2IVD - chain A; structure by X-ray diffraction, 2.30 A resolution.

# Chain A
Name: Protoporphyrinogen oxidase
Organism: Myxococcus xanthus
Notes: EC 1.3.3.4
UniProt: P56601 (PPOX_MYXXA); residue numbers follow UniProt; this construct covers 4-471
Chain sequence (478 residues; each row starts with the number of its first residue; numbers below 1 keep their minus sign (Met-6 is residue -6)):
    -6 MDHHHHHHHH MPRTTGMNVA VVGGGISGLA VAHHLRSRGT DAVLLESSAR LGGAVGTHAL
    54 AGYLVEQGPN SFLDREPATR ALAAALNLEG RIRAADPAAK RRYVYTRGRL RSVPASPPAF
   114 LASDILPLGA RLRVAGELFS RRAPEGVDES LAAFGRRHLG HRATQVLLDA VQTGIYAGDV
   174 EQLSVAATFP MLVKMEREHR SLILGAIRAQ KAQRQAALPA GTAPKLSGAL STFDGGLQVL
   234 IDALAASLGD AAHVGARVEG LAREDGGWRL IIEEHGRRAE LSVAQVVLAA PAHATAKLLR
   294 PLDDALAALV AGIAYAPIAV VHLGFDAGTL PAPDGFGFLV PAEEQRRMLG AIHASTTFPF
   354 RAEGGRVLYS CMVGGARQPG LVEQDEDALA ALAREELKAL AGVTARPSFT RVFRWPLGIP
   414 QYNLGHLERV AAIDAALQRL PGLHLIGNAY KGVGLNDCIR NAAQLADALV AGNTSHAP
Not modelled in the structure: -6 to 9, 210-213, 258-259, 465-471
UniProt features mapped onto this chain:
  - binding site (FAD): Gly16 to Gly21, Glu39, Ser40, Ala47, Gly61 to Ser64, Val251, Trp408, Val446 to Leu448
Small-molecule neighbours:
  - ACJ (5-[2-chloro-4-(trifluoromethyl)phenoxy]-2-nitrobenzoic acid): Arg95, Thr166, Gly167, Ile168, Tyr169, Ala170, Ile311, Phe329, Gly330, Phe331, Leu332, Leu342, Gly343, Ala344, Ile345, Met365, Ile412
  - FAD (flavin-adenine dinucleotide): Val15, Gly16, Gly17, Gly18, Ile19, Ser20, Gly21, Leu38, Glu39, Ser40, Ser41, Gly45, Gly46, Ala47, Val48, Gly61, Pro62, Asn63, Ser64, Ala249, Arg250, Val251, Ala282, Ala283, Pro284, Ala287, Leu291, Ile311, Trp408, Gly411, Ile412, Gly440, Asn441, Val446, Gly447, Leu448, Cys451
From the paper describing this entry:
  - binding site for ACJ: Arg95, Val164, Gly167, Ala170, Ile311, Phe329, Met365, Ile412
  - binding site for flavin-adenine dinucleotide: Asn63

# Overview
Bound to chain A: compound ACJ and flavin-adenine dinucleotide. From UniProt: 18 FAD-binding residues. From
the paper: a binding site for ACJ at Arg95, Val164 and Gly167 among others; a binding site for flavin-adenine
dinucleotide at Asn63.
Chain A is Protoporphyrinogen oxidase (Myxococcus xanthus); the structure, Structure of protoporphyrinogen
oxidase from Myxococcus xanthus with acifluorfen, was determined by X-ray diffraction together with 2IVE from
the same study.
